PDB entry 7NWZ | X-ray diffraction, 4.17 A resolution (low resolution: residue-level contacts below are approximate; hydrogen-bond / salt-bridge calls are withheld) | chains F and E of the 3 polymer chains in the assembly

== Chain F (and E) ==
Protein: ALK tyrosine kinase receptor
From: Homo sapiens
Notes: EC 2.7.10.1; chain E of this document is another copy of the same molecule, construct and numbering; everything in this record applies to it too
UniProt: Q9UM73 (ALK_HUMAN); numbering as in UniProt (aligned over 648-985)
Amino-acid sequence (344 residues; each row starts with the number of its first residue):
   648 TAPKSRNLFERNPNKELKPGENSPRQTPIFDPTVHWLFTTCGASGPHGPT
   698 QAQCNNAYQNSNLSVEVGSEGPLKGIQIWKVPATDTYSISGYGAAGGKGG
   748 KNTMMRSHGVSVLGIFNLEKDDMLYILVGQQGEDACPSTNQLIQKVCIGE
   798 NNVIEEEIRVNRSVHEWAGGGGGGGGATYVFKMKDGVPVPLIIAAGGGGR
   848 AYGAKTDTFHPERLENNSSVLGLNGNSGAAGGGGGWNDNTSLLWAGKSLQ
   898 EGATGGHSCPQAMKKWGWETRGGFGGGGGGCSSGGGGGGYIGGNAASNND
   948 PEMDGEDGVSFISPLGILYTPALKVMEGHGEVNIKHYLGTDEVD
Unresolved in the structure: 648-678, 986-991
Disulfides: Cys688-Cys701, Cys783-Cys794, Cys906-Cys928
Covalently attached groups: N-acetylglucosamine (NAG) linked to Asn808
Differences from the reference sequence: expression tag (986-991)
Curated features (UniProtKB/Swiss-Prot):
  - glycosylation (N-linked (GlcNAc...) asparagine): Asn709, Asn808, Asn863, Asn864, Asn886
  - natural variant: Ala877 (A877S: In an ovarian serous carcinoma sample)
  - mutagenesis: Glu859 (E859A: Slightly decreased autophosphorylation. Decreased autophosphorylation and subsequent activation; when associated with A-974), Tyr966 (Y966A: Slightly decreased autophosphorylation. Strongly reduced autophosphorylation and subsequent activation; when associated with A-994), Glu974 (E974A: Slightly decreased autophosphorylation. Decreased autophosphorylation and subsequent activation; when associated with A-859)
From the paper describing this entry:
  - mutagenesis - M751T: abolished growth in response to cytokine
  - mutagenesis - M751T: unchanged expression
  - disease-associated variants - H694R: increased signaling (citing earlier work)
  - disease-associated variants - R753Q, F856S: increased growth in response to cytokine
  - mutagenesis - M751T: abolished growth with ALK and LTK ligand 2

== Interface between chain F and chain E ==
Pairs across the interface (11):
  Gln700(F) - Ile795(E)
  Asn703(F) - Ile795(E)
  Asn703(F) - Gly796(E)
  Lys748(F) - Asn703(E)
  Asn749(F) - Asn703(E)
  Asn749(F) - Ala704(E)
  Thr750(F) - Gly689(E)
  Met751(F) - Ala704(E)
  Met752(F) - Glu978(E)
  Lys852(F) - Gln706(E)
  Lys852(F) - Asn707(E)
Also at the interface, not in a pair above, chain F (12 interface residues in all): Ser691, Thr786, Cys794, Ile795
Also at the interface, not in a pair above, chain E (14 interface residues in all): Leu684, Thr697, Ala699, Gln700, Pro784, Thr786

== Summary ==
The interface between chain F and chain E involves 12 residues on one side and 14 on the other.
N-acetylglucosamine is covalently linked to Asn808(F). From the paper: R753Q and F856S of chain F increase
growth in response to cytokine; M751T of chain F abolishes growth in response to cytokine.
Both chains are ALK tyrosine kinase receptor (Homo sapiens). Entry 7NWZ (ALK:ALKAL2 complex) was determined by
X-ray diffraction (same publication as 7NX0, 7NX1, 7NX2, 7NX3 and 7NX4).
